Entry 8GAF (electron microscopy, 3.64 A resolution); this record covers chains K and N of the 13 polymer chains in the assembly.

[Chain K]
Molecule: crRNA
Sequence (43 nucleotides; row label = number of the first residue in the row):
     1 GUUGAAACAG GGUCAGCUUG CCGUAGGUGG CAUCGCCCUC GUC

[Chain N]
Protein: Cas5
Organism: Neisseria lactamica
UniProt: D0W8X4 (D0W8X4_NEILA); residue numbers follow UniProt; this construct covers 2-206
Chain sequence (205 residues; row label = number of the first residue in the row):
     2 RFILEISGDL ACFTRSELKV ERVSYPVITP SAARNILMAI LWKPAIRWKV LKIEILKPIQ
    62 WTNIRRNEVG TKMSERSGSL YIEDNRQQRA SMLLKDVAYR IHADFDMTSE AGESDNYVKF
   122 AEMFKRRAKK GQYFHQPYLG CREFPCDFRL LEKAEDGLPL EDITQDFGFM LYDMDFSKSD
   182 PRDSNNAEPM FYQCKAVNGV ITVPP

[How chain K and chain N interact]
Pairs across the interface - 38 pairs, chain K then chain N:
  G1(K) with Met-39(N), hydrogen bond to the base; Trp-43(N), hydrogen bond to the base; Pro-45(N), sugar contact; Arg-128(N), hydrogen bond to the base; Phe-135(N), stacking on the base
  U2(K) with Trp-43(N), base contact; Pro-182(N), base contact; Arg-183(N), salt bridge to the phosphate; Asp-184(N), base contact
  U3(K) with Asn-36(N), hydrogen bond to the sugar; Phe-177(N), base contact; Asp-184(N), hydrogen bond to the base
  G4(K) with Lys-20(N), hydrogen bond to the base; Arg-23(N), hydrogen bond to the sugar; Asn-36(N), hydrogen bond to the phosphate; Tyr-139(N), hydrogen bond to the phosphate; Gly-141(N), hydrogen bond to the sugar; Cys-142(N), phosphate contact; Arg-143(N), hydrogen bond to the phosphate
  A5(K) with Arg-23(N), salt bridge to the phosphate; Cys-142(N), phosphate contact; Arg-143(N), hydrogen bond to the phosphate; Glu-144(N), phosphate contact
  A6(K) with Lys-73(N), base contact; Met-74(N), sugar contact; Arg-143(N), salt bridge to the phosphate
  A7(K) with Arg-23(N), base contact; Arg-67(N), base contact; Asn-68(N), hydrogen bond to the sugar; Glu-69(N), base contact
  C8(K) with Asn-68(N), phosphate contact; Ile-83(N), phosphate contact; Glu-84(N), base contact; Arg-87(N), salt bridge to the phosphate
  A9(K) with Asn-68(N), hydrogen bond to the base; Arg-87(N), base contact; Gln-89(N), hydrogen bond to the base
  G10(K) with Gln-89(N), base contact
Also at the interface, not in a pair above, chain N (31 interface residues in all): Leu-42, Lys-44, Val-70, Arg-90, Asp-181

[In short]
10 residues of chain K and 31 residues of chain N are in contact; the contacts include 15 hydrogen bonds, 4
salt bridges and 1 aromatic stacking contact. Polar pairs include G1(K)/Met-39(N), G1(K)/Trp-43(N) and
G1(K)/Arg-128(N).
Here chain K is crRNA and chain N is Cas5 (Neisseria lactamica). Entry 8GAF (Exploiting Activation and
Inactivation Mechanisms in Type I-C CRISPR-Cas3 for Genome Editing Applications) was determined by electron
microscopy together with 8G9S, 8G9T, 8G9U, 8GAM and 8GAN from the same study.
